Entry 2UXL (X-ray diffraction, 2.88 A resolution); this record covers chains H and M of the 3 polymer chains in the assembly.

Chain H:
Name: Reaction center protein H chain
Organism: Rhodobacter sphaeroides
UniProtKB: P0C0Y7 (RCEH_RHOSH); numbering as in UniProt (aligned over 1-260)
Sequence (260 residues; numbered 1 to 260; the number before each row is that of its first residue):
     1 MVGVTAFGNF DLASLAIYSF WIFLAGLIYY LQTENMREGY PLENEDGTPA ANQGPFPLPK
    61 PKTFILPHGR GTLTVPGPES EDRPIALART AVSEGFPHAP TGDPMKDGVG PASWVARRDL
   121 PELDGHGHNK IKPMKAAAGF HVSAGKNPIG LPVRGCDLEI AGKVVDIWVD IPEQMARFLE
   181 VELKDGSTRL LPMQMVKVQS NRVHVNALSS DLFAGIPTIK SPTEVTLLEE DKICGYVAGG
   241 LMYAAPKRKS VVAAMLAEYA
Disordered / not traced: 1-10, 252-260

Chain M:
Name: Reaction center protein M chain
Organism: Rhodobacter sphaeroides
UniProtKB: P0C0Y9 (RCEM_RHOSH); residues 1-307 here = UniProt positions 1-307
Sequence (307 residues; row label = number of the first residue in the row):
     1 AEYQNIFSQV QVRGPADLGM TEDVNLANRS GVGPFSTLLG WFGNAQLGPI YLGSLGVLSL
    61 FSGLMWFFTI GIWFWYQAGW NPAVFLRDLF FFSLEPPAPE YGLSFAAPLK EGGLWLIASF
   121 FMFVAVWSWW GRTYLRAQAL GMGKHTAWAF LSAIWLWMVL GFIRPILMGS WSEAVPYGIF
   181 SHLDWTNNFS LVHGNLFYNP FHGLSIAFLY GSALLFAMHG ATILAVSRFG GERELEQIAD
   241 RGTAAERAAL FWRWTMGFNA TMEGIHRWAI WMAVLVTLTG GIGILLSGTV VDNWYVWGQN
   301 HGMAPLN
Disordered / not traced: 304-307
Bound ions: bacteriochlorophyll a Mg site 1 near His182 (its only coordinating residue here); bacteriochlorophyll a Mg site 2 near His202 (its only coordinating residue here); Fe ion: His219, Glu234, His266 (shared with 2 residues of chain L)
Residues lining bound ligands:
  - bacteriochlorophyll a (BCL), molecule 1: Trp66, Met122, Val126, Ala153, Leu156, Trp157, Leu160, Trp185, Thr186, Asn187, Phe189, Ser190, Asn195, Leu196, Phe197, His202, Ser205, Ile206, Leu209, Tyr210, Val276, Thr277, Gly280, Gly281, Gly283, Ile284
  - bacteriochlorophyll a (BCL), molecule 2: Phe67, Met122, Trp157, Leu160, Val175, Ile179, His182, Leu183, Trp185, Thr186
  - bacteriochlorophyll a (BCL), molecule 3: Phe197, Gly203, Ile206, Ala207, Tyr210, Gly211, Leu214
  - bacteriopheophytin a (BPH), molecule 1: Ser59, Leu60, Gly63, Leu64, Trp66, Phe67, Ala125, Val126, Trp129, Thr133, Thr146, Ala149, Phe150, Ala153, Ala273, Val274, Thr277
  - bacteriopheophytin a (BPH), molecule 2: Tyr210, Ala213, Leu214, Ala217, Met218, Trp252, Thr255, Met256
  - spheroidene (SPO): Trp66, Phe67, Phe68, Ile70, Gly71, Ile72, Phe74, Trp75, Phe85, Leu89, Phe105, Trp115, Leu116, Ser119, Phe120, Met122, Phe123, Trp157, Met158, Leu160, Gly161, Phe162, Trp171, Val175, Pro176, Tyr177, Gly178, Ile179, His182
  - ubiquinone-10 (U10): Leu214, Leu215, Met218, His219, Thr222, Ile223, Ala245, Ala248, Ala249, Trp252, Met256, Phe258, Asn259, Ala260, Thr261, Met262, Ile265, Trp268, Met272

Interface between chain H and chain M:
Residue-residue contacts - 111 pairs, chain H then chain M:
  Asp11(H) with Trp297(M), hydrogen bond; Gly302(M); Met303(M)
  Ala13(H) with Val291(M), hydrophobic; Trp297(M)
  Ser14(H) with Trp297(M); His301(M), hydrogen bond (side chain-backbone)
  Ala16(H) with Phe201(M)
  Ile17(H) with Pro200(M), hydrophobic; Phe201(M); Leu204(M), hydrophobic
  Phe20(H) with Leu204(M), hydrophobic; Leu275(M), hydrophobic; Thr279(M)
  Trp21(H) with Leu204(M), hydrophobic
  Phe23(H) with Trp271(M), hydrophobic
  Leu27(H) with Trp271(M); Leu275(M), hydrophobic
  Tyr30(H) with Arg267(M), hydrogen bond
  Leu31(H) with Arg267(M); Trp268(M), hydrophobic; Trp271(M)
  Gln32(H) with Phe258(M)
  Glu34(H) with Arg267(M)
  Asn35(H) with Ala260(M); Thr261(M), hydrogen bond (side chain-backbone); Gly264(M), hydrogen bond (side chain-backbone); Ile265(M); Trp268(M)
  Glu38(H) with Ile238(M); Arg241(M), salt bridge
  Tyr40(H) with Arg253(M), hydrogen bond
  Leu42(H) with Arg253(M)
  Lys62(H) with Glu263(M), salt bridge; Arg267(M)
  Phe64(H) with Ile238(M), hydrophobic; Glu263(M)
  Leu66(H) with Ala239(M), hydrophobic
  Leu73(H) with Ile238(M); Ala239(M)
  Glu79(H) with Arg241(M), salt bridge
  Pro111(H) with Arg247(M), hydrogen bond (backbone-side chain)
  Ala112(H) with Arg247(M)
  Ser113(H) with Thr243(M); Arg247(M), hydrogen bond (backbone-side chain)
  Val115(H) with Arg241(M); Gly242(M); Thr243(M); Glu246(M)
  Arg117(H) with Glu236(M); Gln237(M); Asp240(M), hydrogen bond (side chain-backbone); Arg241(M); Gly242(M)
  Arg118(H) with Glu236(M), salt bridge; Asp240(M), salt bridge
  Glu122(H) with Arg233(M), salt bridge; Glu236(M)
  Gly125(H) with Met20(M)
  Ile131(H) with Arg233(M)
  Ala138(H) with Pro15(M)
  Gly139(H) with Arg13(M); Gly14(M); Pro15(M)
  Phe140(H) with Arg13(M); Gly14(M); Pro15(M)
  His141(H) with Val12(M); Arg13(M), hydrogen bond (backbone-backbone)
  Val142(H) with Val10(M), hydrophobic; Gln11(M)
  Ser143(H) with Gln11(M), hydrogen bond (backbone-backbone); Val12(M); Arg13(M)
  Ala144(H) with Val10(M); Gln11(M), hydrogen bond (backbone-backbone); Thr37(M)
  Gly145(H) with Gln9(M); Trp41(M)
  Lys146(H) with Gln9(M); Val10(M)
  Ile171(H) with Asp17(M)
  Pro172(H) with Asp17(M)
  Glu173(H) with Asn44(M)
  Gln174(H) with Val12(M); Arg13(M); Gly14(M), hydrogen bond (side chain-backbone); Pro15(M); Asp17(M), hydrogen bond; Phe35(M)
  Met175(H) with Val12(M), hydrophobic
  Arg177(H) with Glu232(M), salt bridge; Arg233(M)
  Gln194(H) with Tyr3(M); Ser227(M)
  Met195(H) with Arg228(M)
  Val196(H) with Tyr3(M); Gln9(M), hydrogen bond (backbone-side chain)
  Lys197(H) with Gln9(M)
  Val198(H) with Gln9(M), hydrogen bond (backbone-side chain)
  Leu227(H) with Arg233(M); Glu236(M); Asp240(M)
  Glu230(H) with Arg233(M), salt bridge
  Asp231(H) with Gly242(M); Thr243(M), hydrogen bond (side chain-backbone)
  Cys234(H) with Arg228(M), hydrogen bond (side chain-backbone); Phe229(M)
  Gly235(H) with Arg247(M)
  Ala238(H) with Phe229(M), hydrophobic
  Leu241(H) with Arg228(M)
Also at the interface, not in a pair above, chain H (70 interface residues in all): Leu12, Leu24, Arg37, Gly110, Trp114, His126, Pro148, Ile167, Val169, Ala176, Pro192, Met193
Also at the interface, not in a pair above, chain M (57 interface residues in all): Glu2, Asn5, Gly19, Phe208, Asn259, Leu286, Val290, Trp294

In short:
70 residues of chain H and 57 residues of chain M are in contact; the contacts include 18 hydrogen bonds and 8
salt bridges. Polar contacts include Glu38(H)-Arg241(M), Lys62(H)-Glu263(M) and Glu79(H)-Arg241(M). Ligands of
chain M: 3 copies of bacteriochlorophyll a, bacteriopheophytin a, ubiquinone-10 and spheroidene.
Here chain H is Reaction center protein H chain and chain M is Reaction center protein M chain, both from
Rhodobacter sphaeroides. Entry 2UXL (X-ray high resolution structure of the photosynthetic reaction center
from Rb. sphaeroides at pH 10 in ...) was determined by X-ray diffraction, deposited together with 2J8C, 2J8D,
2UWS, 2UWT, 2UWU, 2UWV and 7 further entries.
